Entry 6DT8 (X-ray diffraction, 3.20 A resolution); this record covers chains B and C of the 4 polymer chains in the assembly.

# Chain B
Name: RNAP2
Organism: Enterobacteria phage N4
UniProtKB: Q8LTE3 (Q8LTE3_BPN4); residues 1-404 here = UniProt positions 1-404
Sequence (404 residues; row label = number of the first residue in the row):
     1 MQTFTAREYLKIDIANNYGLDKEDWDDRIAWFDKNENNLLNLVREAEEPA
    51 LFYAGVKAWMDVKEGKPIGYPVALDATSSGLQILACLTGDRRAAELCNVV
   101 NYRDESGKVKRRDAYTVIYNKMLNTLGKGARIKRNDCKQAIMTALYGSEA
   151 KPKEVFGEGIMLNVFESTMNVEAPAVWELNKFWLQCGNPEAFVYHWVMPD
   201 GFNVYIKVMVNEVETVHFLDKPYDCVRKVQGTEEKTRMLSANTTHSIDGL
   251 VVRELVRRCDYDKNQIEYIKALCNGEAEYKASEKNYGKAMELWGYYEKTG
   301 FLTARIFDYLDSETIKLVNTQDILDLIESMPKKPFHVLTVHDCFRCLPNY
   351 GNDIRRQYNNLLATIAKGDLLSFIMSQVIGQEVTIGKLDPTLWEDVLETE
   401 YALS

# Chain C
Molecule: 49-nt DNA strand
Sequence (49 nucleotides; numbered -2 to 46; the number before each row is that of its first residue; numbers below 1 keep their minus sign (DA-2 is residue -2)):
    -2 AACCCACCAAAAAACGGTCTGCGAATCTCTCTGATTCGCAGACCGTTTT
Disordered / not traced: -2, 11-46

# Chain B / chain C interface
Residue-residue contacts (10):
  Thr143(B) - DC0(C)  base contact
  Ser148(B) - DC0(C)  sugar contact
  Glu149(B) - DC0(C)  hydrogen bond to the phosphate
  Ala150(B) - DA-1(C)  sugar contact
  Ala150(B) - DC0(C)  hydrogen bond to the phosphate
  Lys235(B) - DA-1(C)  base contact
  Arg237(B) - DA-1(C)  hydrogen bond to the phosphate
  Arg237(B) - DC0(C)  salt bridge to the phosphate
  Ala241(B) - DC1(C)  sugar contact
  His245(B) - DC1(C)  base contact
Other interface residues (no listed pair), chain B (11 interface residues in all): Gly147, Met238, Asn242
Other interface residues (no listed pair), chain C (4 interface residues in all): DC2

# Overview
11 residues of chain B face 4 of chain C across their interface, with 3 hydrogen bonds and 1 salt bridge.
Polar pairs include Glu149(B)-DC0(C), Ala150(B)-DC0(C) and Arg237(B)-DA-1(C).
Chain B is RNAP2 (Enterobacteria phage N4) and chain C is a 49-nt DNA strand; the structure, Bacteriophage N4
RNA polymerase II elongation complex 1, was determined by X-ray diffraction, deposited together with 6DT7.
